PDB entry 4R28 | X-ray diffraction, 3.06 A resolution | chains A and B of the 6 polymer chains in the assembly

# Chain A (and B)
Molecule: Restriction endonuclease
From: Mycobacterium sp. JLS
Notes: chain B of this document is another copy of the same molecule, construct and numbering; everything in this record applies to it too
UniProtKB: A3PUQ5 (A3PUQ5_MYCSJ); residue numbers follow UniProt; this construct covers 1-456
Amino-acid sequence (456 residues; row label = number of the first residue in the row):
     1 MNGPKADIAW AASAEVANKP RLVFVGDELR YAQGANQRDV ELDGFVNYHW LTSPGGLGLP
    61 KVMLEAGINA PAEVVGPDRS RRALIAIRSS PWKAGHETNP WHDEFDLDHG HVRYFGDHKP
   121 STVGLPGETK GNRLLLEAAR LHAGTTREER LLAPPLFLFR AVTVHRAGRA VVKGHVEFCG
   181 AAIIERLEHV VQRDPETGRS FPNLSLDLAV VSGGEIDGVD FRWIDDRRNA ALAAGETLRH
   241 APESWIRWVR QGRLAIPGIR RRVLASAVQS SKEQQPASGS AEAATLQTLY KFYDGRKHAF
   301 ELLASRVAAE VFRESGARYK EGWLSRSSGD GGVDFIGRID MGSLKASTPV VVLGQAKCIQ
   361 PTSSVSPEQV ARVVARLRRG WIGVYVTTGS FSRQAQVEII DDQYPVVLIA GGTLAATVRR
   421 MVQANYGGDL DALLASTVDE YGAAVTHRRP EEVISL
Not modelled in the structure: 1-7 (chain B: 1-9)
What the authors report for this chain:
  - binding site for the 27-nt DNA strand: Gln33, Ser90, Trp101, Asp103, Tyr114, Phe115, Asp117, Lys173
  - binding site for the 27-nt DNA strand: Glu65, Trp92, Lys119, Lys173
  - specificity-determining residues: Lys173
  - mutagenesis - Q33A, Q33N: unchanged catalytic activity
  - mutagenesis - K173E, K173F, K173R, K173Y: decreased catalytic activity
  - catalytic residues: Asp334, Gln355, Ala356, Lys357 (citing earlier work)

# How chain A and chain B interact
Pairs across the interface (137):
  Asp106(A) with Leu344(B)
  His109(A) with Asp340(B); Ser347(B)
  His111(A) with Arg318(B), hydrogen bond
  Arg113(A) with Arg318(B)
  Leu125(A) with Gly127(B); Leu136(B), hydrophobic
  Arg133(A) with Leu125(B)
  Leu136(A) with Leu125(B), hydrophobic
  Arg140(A) with Val191(B); Ser200(B); Pro202(B)
  Ala143(A) with Val191(B), hydrophobic
  Gly144(A) with Ala424(B)
  Thr145(A) with Ser200(B); Ala424(B); Asn425(B)
  Thr146(A) with Asn425(B), hydrogen bond (backbone-backbone)
  Arg147(A) with Tyr426(B); Ala432(B)
  Arg150(A) with Asn425(B); Tyr426(B)
  Glu185(A) with Arg313(B), salt bridge
  Arg186(A) with Arg186(B); Leu187(B), hydrogen bond (side chain-backbone); Glu188(B), salt bridge
  Leu187(A) with Glu188(B); His189(B), hydrogen bond (backbone-backbone)
  Glu188(A) with Leu187(B)
  His189(A) with Arg140(B); Leu187(B)
  Val190(A) with Arg253(B)
  Val191(A) with Arg140(B); Ala143(B); Thr145(B); Arg253(B)
  Ser200(A) with Arg140(B), hydrogen bond (backbone-side chain); Thr145(B), hydrogen bond; Glu149(B)
  Phe201(A) with Arg140(B)
  Pro202(A) with Arg140(B)
  Arg247(A) with Arg306(B)
  Arg250(A) with Tyr426(B), hydrogen bond (backbone-side chain)
  Gln251(A) with Tyr426(B); Ser436(B); Glu440(B)
  Leu254(A) with Arg306(B), hydrogen bond (backbone-side chain); Met421(B), hydrophobic
  Pro257(A) with Arg313(B); Tyr319(B); Lys320(B); Glu321(B)
  Gly258(A) with Glu321(B)
  Arg260(A) with Lys320(B)
  Arg262(A) with Ser455(B), hydrogen bond (side chain-backbone); Leu456(B), hydrogen bond (side chain-backbone)
  Leu264(A) with Ser455(B)
  Gln269(A) with Lys345(B), hydrogen bond (side chain-backbone); Ala346(B)
  Arg306(A) with Gln251(B); Leu254(B)
  Ser315(A) with Gly316(B), hydrogen bond (side chain-backbone)
  Gly316(A) with Arg186(B), hydrogen bond (backbone-side chain); Ser315(B)
  Ala317(A) with Ser315(B)
  Arg318(A) with His111(B); Glu185(B), salt bridge; Arg260(B)
  Tyr319(A) with Pro257(B); Arg260(B), hydrogen bond (backbone-side chain)
  Lys320(A) with Pro257(B), hydrogen bond (side chain-backbone); Gly258(B), hydrogen bond (side chain-backbone); Arg260(B)
  Glu321(A) with Leu254(B); Pro257(B); Gly258(B)
  Met341(A) with Met341(B), hydrophobic; Ile382(B), hydrophobic; Val407(B)
  Gly342(A) with Val311(B); Ser315(B), hydrogen bond (backbone-side chain)
  Ser343(A) with Val311(B); Glu314(B), hydrogen bond
  Leu344(A) with Glu104(B); Asp106(B); His111(B); Arg113(B); Glu314(B)
  Lys345(A) with Glu104(B); Phe105(B), hydrogen bond (side chain-backbone)
  Ala346(A) with Leu408(B)
  Ser347(A) with Val407(B)
  Thr348(A) with Tyr404(B); Pro405(B); Val406(B); Val407(B)
  Arg378(A) with Arg379(B); Gln403(B), hydrogen bond
  Arg379(A) with Arg379(B); Asp402(B), hydrogen bond (side chain-backbone); Gln403(B), hydrogen bond (side chain-backbone); Tyr404(B); Pro405(B)
  Gly380(A) with Arg378(B); Gly380(B); Trp381(B); Pro405(B)
  Trp381(A) with Gly380(B)
  Gln403(A) with Val351(B); Trp381(B); Glu451(B); Ile454(B)
  Pro405(A) with Thr348(B); Arg379(B); Gly380(B)
  Val406(A) with Thr348(B), hydrogen bond (backbone-side chain)
  Val407(A) with Gly342(B); Thr348(B), hydrogen bond (backbone-side chain)
  Thr413(A) with Ser343(B)
  Gln423(A) with Thr145(B)
  Ala424(A) with Gly144(B); Thr145(B); Arg150(B)
  Asn425(A) with Thr145(B); Arg150(B), hydrogen bond (backbone-side chain); Gln251(B); Gly252(B); Arg253(B), hydrogen bond (side chain-backbone); Leu254(B), hydrogen bond (side chain-backbone)
  Tyr426(A) with Gln251(B); Leu254(B), hydrophobic
  Gly427(A) with Thr145(B)
  Glu451(A) with Gln403(B)
  Ile454(A) with Arg262(B), hydrogen bond (backbone-side chain)
  Ser455(A) with Arg262(B), hydrogen bond (backbone-side chain); Leu264(B)
  Leu456(A) with Arg262(B), hydrogen bond (backbone-side chain)
Other interface residues (no listed pair), chain A (80 interface residues in all): Ala139, Arg199, Ala255, Ile256, Ala267, Glu310, Arg338, Val350, Leu377, Ile382, Leu408, Glu440
Other interface residues (no listed pair), chain B (88 interface residues in all): His109, Glu128, Arg133, Ala139, Phe201, Arg250, Ala255, Ile259, Gln269, Phe312, Ala317, Thr413, Gln423, Gly427

# In short
Chain A and chain B form an interface of 80 and 88 residues respectively; the contacts include 30 hydrogen
bonds and 3 salt bridges. Among the polar pairs are Glu185(A)-Arg313(B), Arg186(A)-Glu188(B) and
Arg318(A)-Glu185(B). From the paper: catalytic residues Asp334(A), Gln355(A) and Ala356(A) among others;
K173E, K173F and K173R of chain A, among others, reduce catalytic activity; 6 substitutions were tested in
all.
Chain A and chain B are both Restriction endonuclease (Mycobacterium sp. JLS); the structure, MspJI
Restriction Endonuclease in Complex with 27-mer Oligonucleotide, was determined by X-ray diffraction.
